Entry 7E4T (electron microscopy, 3.00 A resolution); this record covers chains A and B of the 4 polymer chains in the assembly.

# Chain A (and B)
Name: Short transient receptor potential channel 5
Organism: Homo sapiens
Notes: chain B of this document is another copy of the same molecule, construct and numbering; everything in this record applies to it too
UniProtKB: Q9UL62 (TRPC5_HUMAN); numbering as in UniProt (aligned over 1-764)
Chain sequence (764 residues; each row starts with the number of its first residue):
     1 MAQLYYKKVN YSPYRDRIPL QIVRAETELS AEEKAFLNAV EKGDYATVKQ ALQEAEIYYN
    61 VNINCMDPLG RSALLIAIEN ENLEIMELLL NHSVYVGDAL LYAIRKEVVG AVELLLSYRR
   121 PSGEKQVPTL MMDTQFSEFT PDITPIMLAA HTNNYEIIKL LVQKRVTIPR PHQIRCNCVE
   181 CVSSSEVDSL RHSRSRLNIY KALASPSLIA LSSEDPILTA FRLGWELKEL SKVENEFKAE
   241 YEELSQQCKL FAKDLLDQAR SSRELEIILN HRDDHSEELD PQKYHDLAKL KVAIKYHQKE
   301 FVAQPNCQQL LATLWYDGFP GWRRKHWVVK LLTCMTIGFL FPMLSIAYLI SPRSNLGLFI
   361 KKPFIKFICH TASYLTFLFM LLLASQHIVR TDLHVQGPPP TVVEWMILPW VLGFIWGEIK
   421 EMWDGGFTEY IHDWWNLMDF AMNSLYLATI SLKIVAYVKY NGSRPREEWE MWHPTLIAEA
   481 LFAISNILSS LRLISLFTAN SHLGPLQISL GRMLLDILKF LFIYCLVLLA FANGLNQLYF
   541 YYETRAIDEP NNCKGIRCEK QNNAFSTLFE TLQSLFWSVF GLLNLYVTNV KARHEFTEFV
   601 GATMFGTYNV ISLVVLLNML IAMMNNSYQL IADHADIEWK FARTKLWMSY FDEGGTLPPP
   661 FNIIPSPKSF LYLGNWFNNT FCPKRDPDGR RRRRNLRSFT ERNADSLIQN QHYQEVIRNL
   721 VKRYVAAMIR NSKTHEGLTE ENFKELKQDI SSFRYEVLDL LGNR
Not modelled in the structure: 1-16, 119-134, 274-285, 387-391, 665-705, 732-738, 762-764
Disulfide bonds: C553-C558
Ion coordination: Zn2+: H172, C176, C178, C181; Ca2+: E418, N436, D439
Ligand contacts:
  - phosphatidylethanolamine (PTY), molecule 1: H297, K299, D433, W434, W435, L437, M438, I484, I487, L488, L491, I494, Q507, G511, L514, K645
  - phosphatidylethanolamine (PTY), molecule 2: F531, T603, M604, T607, I611
  - YZY ((2S)-2-(hexadecanoyloxy)-3-hydroxypropyl (9Z)-octadec-9-enoate), molecule 1: L514, L521, Y524, C525, L528, L572, Q573, F576, W577
  - YZY, molecule 2: F599, A602, T603, G606, T607, V610, I611, V614, V615, L616
Reported in the primary citation:
  - specificity-determining residues: N443

# How chain A and chain B interact
Pairs across the interface - 152 pairs, chain A then chain B:
  R17(A) with T167(B); I168(B); R170(B)
  I18(A) with T167(B); I168(B), hydrogen bond (backbone-backbone); R170(B)
  P19(A) with T167(B)
  L20(A) with I146(B), hydrophobic; V162(B); V166(B), hydrogen bond (backbone-backbone); I168(B), hydrophobic; L208(B), hydrophobic; S212(B)
  Q21(A) with V162(B); S212(B), hydrogen bond (backbone-backbone)
  I22(A) with V162(B), hydrophobic; Q163(B)
  V23(A) with S212(B); S213(B); E214(B)
  R24(A) with A210(B), hydrogen bond (side chain-backbone); S213(B), hydrogen bond (side chain-backbone); E214(B); P216(B); Q714(B); I717(B); R718(B)
  E26(A) with K722(B), salt bridge
  E28(A) with Q163(B), hydrogen bond
  P68(A) with Y155(B)
  L69(A) with E156(B); I729(B), hydrophobic
  R105(A) with R730(B), hydrogen bond (backbone-side chain)
  F136(A) with K722(B); R723(B); A726(B), hydrophobic
  S137(A) with R260(B), hydrogen bond (backbone-side chain)
  E138(A) with A726(B)
  T140(A) with R260(B)
  R175(A) with R324(B)
  C176(A) with R324(B)
  N177(A) with R324(B), hydrogen bond
  D188(A) with S261(B); S262(B), hydrogen bond
  S189(A) with S262(B), hydrogen bond (backbone-side chain); Q309(B), hydrogen bond
  L190(A) with S261(B); S262(B), hydrogen bond (backbone-side chain); N306(B)
  R191(A) with S261(B)
  S193(A) with Q309(B), hydrogen bond
  V233(A) with R323(B)
  E234(A) with R323(B), salt bridge
  N235(A) with R323(B)
  E236(A) with P305(B); Q309(B); R323(B), salt bridge
  F237(A) with P305(B), hydrophobic; N306(B)
  K519(A) with H502(B); L506(B)
  F522(A) with F497(B), hydrophobic
  I523(A) with I494(B), hydrophobic
  L526(A) with S490(B); L493(B), hydrophobic; I494(B), hydrophobic; F497(B), hydrophobic
  A530(A) with I487(B); S490(B); L491(B), hydrophobic
  F531(A) with I487(B), hydrophobic
  N533(A) with L381(B); L382(B); S490(B)
  G534(A) with A483(B); I487(B)
  N536(A) with S385(B), hydrogen bond
  Q537(A) with L381(B); A384(B); S385(B), hydrogen bond (side chain-backbone); F482(B); N486(B), hydrogen bond
  L538(A) with A480(B), hydrophobic; A483(B), hydrophobic
  F540(A) with S385(B)
  Y541(A) with L393(B), hydrophobic; R466(B); E479(B), hydrogen bond
  Y542(A) with L476(B)
  K560(A) with E559(B), salt bridge
  L568(A) with L382(B), hydrophobic
  G581(A) with L582(B)
  L583(A) with L582(B)
  L585(A) with I556(B); W577(B)
  Y586(A) with R557(B); C558(B); E559(B)
  T588(A) with R557(B)
  N589(A) with C553(B); R557(B), hydrogen bond (side chain-backbone)
  R593(A) with M471(B)
  H594(A) with R466(B), hydrogen bond (side chain-backbone); L476(B)
  E595(A) with M471(B)
  F596(A) with M471(B); W472(B), hydrophobic; I477(B), hydrophobic; A480(B), hydrophobic
  F599(A) with F569(B), hydrophobic
  A602(A) with R557(B); W577(B)
  M604(A) with A483(B), hydrophobic; I484(B), hydrophobic; I487(B), hydrophobic
  F605(A) with W577(B), hydrophobic; L582(B), hydrophobic
  G606(A) with F576(B); W577(B)
  N609(A) with W577(B); F580(B)
  V610(A) with F576(B), hydrophobic; F580(B), hydrophobic
  L613(A) with F580(B), hydrophobic
  V614(A) with F580(B), hydrophobic
  V615(A) with I517(B), hydrophobic
  N618(A) with L620(B); I621(B); M624(B)
  M619(A) with L510(B), hydrophobic; M513(B), hydrophobic
  M623(A) with L506(B), hydrophobic
  N625(A) with N625(B)
  N626(A) with Y628(B); A632(B)
  E740(A) with N742(B), hydrogen bond
  F743(A) with N742(B); F743(B), hydrophobic; L746(B), hydrophobic
  L746(A) with L746(B), hydrophobic
  K747(A) with E745(B), salt bridge; L746(B)
  I750(A) with L746(B), hydrophobic; I750(B), hydrophobic
  F753(A) with F753(B), hydrophobic
  R754(A) with E84(B), salt bridge; F753(B); E756(B), salt bridge
  V757(A) with F753(B), hydrophobic; V757(B), hydrophobic
  L758(A) with E756(B)
  L761(A) with L760(B), hydrophobic
Interface residues without a listed pair, chain A (92 interface residues in all): K106, F139, P141, V182, V527, A592, T597, E598, V600, A622, Q629
Interface residues without a listed pair, chain B (106 interface residues in all): K159, K164, R165, P169, L203, I209, L211, A259, L265, Q308, Q386, E467, W469, E470, L503, L514, Q561, Q573, Q629, V721, D749, L761

# In short
92 residues of chain A face 106 of chain B across their interface; the contacts include 21 hydrogen bonds and
7 salt bridges. Polar pairs include E26(A)-K722(B), E234(A)-R323(B) and E236(A)-R323(B). Bound to chain A:
phosphatidylethanolamine and compound YZY. H172(A), C176(A), C178(A) and C181(A) form the Zn2+ site. From the
paper: the specificity determinant N443(A).
Chain A and chain B are both Short transient receptor potential channel 5 (Homo sapiens); the structure, Human
TRPC5 apo state structure at 3 angstrom, was determined by electron microscopy together with 7D4P and 7D4Q
from the same study.
